7KZ0 - chains A and C of the 3 polymer chains in the assembly; structure by X-ray diffraction, 1.57 A resolution.

== Chain A ==
Molecule: Methyl-CpG-binding domain protein 4
Source organism: Homo sapiens
Notes: EC 3.2.2.-; fragment: glycosylase domain
UniProtKB: O95243 (MBD4_HUMAN); residue numbers follow UniProt; this construct covers 426-580
Sequence (174 residues; row label = number of the first residue in the row):
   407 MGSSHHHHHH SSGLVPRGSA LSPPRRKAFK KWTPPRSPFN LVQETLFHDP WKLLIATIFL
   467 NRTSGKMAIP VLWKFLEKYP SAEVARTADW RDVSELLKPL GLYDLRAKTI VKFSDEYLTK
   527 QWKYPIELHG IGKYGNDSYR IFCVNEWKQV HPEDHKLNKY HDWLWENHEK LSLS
Disordered / not traced: 407-436
Construct notes: expression tag (407-425)
Metal / ion sites: K+: Ile-532, Leu-534, Ile-537 (shared with DA10(C) of chain C)
UniProt features mapped onto this chain:
  - active site: Asp-560
  - modified residue: Ser-428 (Phosphoserine)
  - natural variant: Arg-431 to Ser-580 (deletion: In TPDS2), Arg-468 (R468W: In UVM1), Arg-546 to Ser-580 (deletion: In TPDS2), Leu-563 to Ser-580 (deletion: In TPDS2 and UVM1), His-567 (deletion: In TPDS2), Trp-569 to Ser-580 (deletion: In UVM1)
  - mutagenesis: Asp-560 (D560A: Loss of DNA N-glycosylase activity)
What the authors report for this chain:
  - binding site for the 12-nt DNA strand (chain C): Val-448, Gln-449, Leu-466, Arg-468, Gly-536, Gly-538, Lys-539, Tyr-540, Gly-541, Asp-560, Lys-562
  - specificity-determining residues: Gln-449 (proposed by the authors, not directly observed)
  - contacts within the chain: Gln-449/Ser-544
  - binding site for the 12-nt DNA strand: Arg-468, Leu-506
  - catalytic residues: Asp-560
  - mutagenesis - D560G (2700-fold): decreased catalytic activity on G TF3 substrate
  - K+ coordination: Ile-532, Leu-534, Ile-537
  - mutagenesis - Q449A: abolished catalytic activity (citing earlier work)

== Chain C ==
Molecule: 12-nt DNA strand
Sequence (12 nucleotides; each row starts with the number of its first residue):
     1 CCAGCGXGCA GC
Modified / non-standard residues: P2U (2'-deoxy-pseudouridine-5'monophosphate) at position 7
Metal / ion sites: K+: DA10 (shared with Ile-532(A), Leu-534(A), Ile-537(A) of chain A)

== How chain A and chain C interact ==
Pairs across the interface (32; chain A residue first):
  Leu-447(A) / P2U_7(C)  base contact
  Val-448(A) / P2U_7(C)  base contact
  Gln-449(A) / P2U_7(C)  base contact
  Leu-466(A) / P2U_7(C)  sugar contact
  Leu-466(A) / DG8(C)  phosphate contact
  Asn-467(A) / DG8(C)  sugar contact
  Asn-467(A) / DC9(C)  sugar contact
  Arg-468(A) / DC5(C)  sugar contact
  Arg-468(A) / DG6(C)  salt bridge to the phosphate
  Arg-468(A) / DG8(C)  salt bridge to the phosphate
  Thr-469(A) / DG6(C)  base contact
  Thr-469(A) / P2U_7(C)  sugar contact
  Ser-470(A) / DG6(C)  phosphate contact
  Ser-470(A) / P2U_7(C)  phosphate contact
  Gly-471(A) / P2U_7(C)  hydrogen bond to the phosphate
  Leu-508(A) / DG8(C)  base contact
  Leu-511(A) / DG8(C)  base contact
  Leu-534(A) / DA10(C)  phosphate contact
  His-535(A) / DA10(C)  phosphate contact
  His-535(A) / DG11(C)  phosphate contact
  Gly-536(A) / DC9(C)  sugar contact
  Gly-536(A) / DA10(C)  hydrogen bond to the phosphate
  Ile-537(A) / DC9(C)  phosphate contact
  Ile-537(A) / DA10(C)  phosphate contact
  Gly-538(A) / DC9(C)  hydrogen bond to the phosphate
  Lys-539(A) / DC9(C)  hydrogen bond to the phosphate
  Tyr-540(A) / P2U_7(C)  base contact
  Tyr-540(A) / DG8(C)  phosphate contact
  Tyr-540(A) / DC9(C)  hydrogen bond to the phosphate
  Gly-541(A) / DC9(C)  hydrogen bond to the phosphate
  Asp-560(A) / P2U_7(C)  phosphate contact
  Lys-562(A) / P2U_7(C)  salt bridge to the phosphate
Interface residues without a listed pair, chain A (23 interface residues in all): Asn-446, Leu-506

== Overview ==
23 residues of chain A and 7 residues of chain C are in contact; the contacts include 6 hydrogen bonds and 3
salt bridges. Polar pairs include Gly-471(A)/P2U_7(C), Gly-536(A)/DA10(C) and Gly-538(A)/DC9(C). From the
paper: the catalytic residue Asp-560(A); D560G of chain A reduces catalytic activity on G TF3 substrate.
Chain A is Methyl-CpG-binding domain protein 4 (Homo sapiens) and chain C is a 12-nt DNA strand; the
structure, Human MBD4 glycosylase domain bound to DNA containing substrate analog 2'-deoxy-pseudouridine, was
determined by X-ray diffraction (same publication as 7KZ1 and 7KZG).
